Entry 2BOK (X-ray diffraction, 1.64 A resolution); this record covers chains A and L.

== Chain A ==
Protein: Coagulation factor X
Source organism: Homo sapiens
Notes: EC 3.4.21.6; fragment: catalytic domain, residues 234-475
UniProtKB: P00742 (FA10_HUMAN); the construct lacks a stretch of the UniProt sequence and is renumbered around it, so the offset changes along the chain: 16-61 = UniProt 235-280; 62-124 = UniProt 282-344; 125-131 = UniProt 346-352; 132-145 = UniProt 355-368; 4 more segments
Chain sequence (241 residues; row label = number of the first residue in the row; note: 2 numbers in that range are skipped by the numbering (no residue carries them; nothing is unmodelled there); a row labelled like 131A-131B holds insertion residues (131A, then the next letters in order)):
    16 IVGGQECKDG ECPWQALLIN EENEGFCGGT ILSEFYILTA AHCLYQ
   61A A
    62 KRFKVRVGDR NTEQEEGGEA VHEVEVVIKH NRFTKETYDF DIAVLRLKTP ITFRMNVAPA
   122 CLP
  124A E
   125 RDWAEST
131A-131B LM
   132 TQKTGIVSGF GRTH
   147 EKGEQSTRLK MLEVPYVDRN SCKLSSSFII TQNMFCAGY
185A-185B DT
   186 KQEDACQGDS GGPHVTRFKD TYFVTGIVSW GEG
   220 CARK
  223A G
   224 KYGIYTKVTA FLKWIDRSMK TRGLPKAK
Unresolved in the structure: 70-80, 245-251
Cystine bridges: Cys-22/Cys-27, Cys-42/Cys-58, Cys-168/Cys-182, Cys-191/Cys-220
Differences from the reference sequence: engineered mutation Glu-150 (Arg372 in P00742)
Metal / ion sites: Na+: Tyr-185, Asp-185A, Arg-222, Lys-224
Residues lining bound ligands: 784 ([amino (4-{(3as,4r,8as,8br)-1,3-dioxo-2- [3-(trimethylammonio) propyl]decahydropyrrolo[3,4-a] pyrrolizin-4-yl}phenyl) methylene]ammonium): His-57, Gln-61, Lys-96, Glu-97, Thr-98, Tyr-99, Phe-174, Asp-189, Ala-190, Cys-191, Gln-192, Gly-193, Ser-195, Val-213, Ser-214, Trp-215, Gly-216, Gly-218, Cys-220, Gly-226
Swiss-Prot annotation at these positions:
  - active site (Charge relay system): His-57, Asp-102, Ser-195

== Chain L ==
Protein: Coagulation factor X
Source organism: Homo sapiens
Notes: EC 3.4.21.6; fragment: egf2 domain, residues 126-180
UniProtKB: P00742 (FA10_HUMAN); residues 86-140 here correspond to UniProt positions 126-180 (UniProt number = residue number + 40)
Chain sequence (55 residues; each row starts with the number of its first residue):
    86 RKLCSLDNGD CDQFCHEEQN SVVCSCARGY TLADNGKACI PTGPYPCGKQ TLERR
Unresolved in the structure: 86, 103-104, 139-140
Cystine bridges: Cys-89/Cys-100, Cys-96/Cys-109, Cys-111/Cys-124

== How chain A and chain L interact ==
Contacting residue pairs (38):
  Gly-25(A) / Gln-135(L)
  Gly-25(A) / Thr-136(L)  hydrogen bond (backbone-backbone)
  Glu-26(A) / Gln-135(L)  hydrogen bond (backbone-side chain)
  Pro-28(A) / Lys-134(L)
  Trp-29(A) / Gly-133(L)
  Phe-114(A) / Tyr-130(L)
  Arg-115(A) / Tyr-130(L)
  Arg-115(A) / Thr-136(L)
  Met-116(A) / Tyr-130(L)
  Met-116(A) / Thr-136(L)  hydrogen bond
  Asn-117(A) / Thr-136(L)  hydrogen bond (backbone-side chain)
  Ala-119(A) / Thr-136(L)
  Pro-120(A) / Cys-132(L)
  Pro-120(A) / Gly-133(L)  hydrogen bond (backbone-backbone)
  Ala-121(A) / Cys-132(L)
  Ala-121(A) / Gly-133(L)
  Cys-122(A) / Cys-132(L)  disulfide
  Cys-122(A) / Gly-133(L)
  Pro-124(A) / Phe-99(L)  hydrophobic
  Glu-124A(A) / Phe-99(L)
  Glu-124A(A) / His-101(L)  salt bridge
  Glu-124A(A) / Ser-110(L)
  Trp-127(A) / Asn-93(L)  hydrogen bond
  Trp-127(A) / Gln-98(L)  hydrogen bond (side chain-backbone)
  Trp-127(A) / Phe-99(L)  hydrophobic
  Trp-127(A) / Cys-100(L)
  Phe-203(A) / Asn-93(L)
  Phe-203(A) / Asp-97(L)
  Lys-204(A) / Cys-96(L)
  Lys-204(A) / Asp-97(L)
  Asp-205(A) / Gly-133(L)
  Asp-205(A) / Lys-134(L)  hydrogen bond (backbone-side chain)
  Thr-206(A) / Tyr-115(L)
  Thr-206(A) / Gly-133(L)
  Thr-206(A) / Lys-134(L)  hydrogen bond
  Tyr-207(A) / Gly-133(L)  hydrogen bond (backbone-backbone)
  Tyr-207(A) / Gln-135(L)
  Phe-208(A) / Phe-99(L)  hydrophobic
Interface residues without a listed pair, chain A (24 interface residues in all): Asp-24, Leu-123, Thr-131
Interface residues without a listed pair, chain L (17 interface residues in all): Ala-112, Pro-131
Inter-chain disulfides: Cys-122(A)/Cys-132(L)

== In short ==
The interface between chain A and chain L involves 24 residues on one side and 17 on the other, with 1
disulfide bond, 10 hydrogen bonds and 1 salt bridge. Polar contacts include Glu-124A(A)/His-101(L),
Glu-26(A)/Gln-135(L) and Met-116(A)/Thr-136(L). Chain A binds compound 784.
Chain A is Coagulation factor X and chain L is Coagulation factor X, both from Homo sapiens; the structure,
Factor Xa - cation, was determined by X-ray diffraction.
